PDB entry 4YN7 | X-ray diffraction, 2.60 A resolution | chains A and B

# Chain A (and B)
Molecule: YfiR
Organism: Pseudomonas aeruginosa PAO1
Notes: chain B of this document is another copy of the same molecule, construct and numbering; everything in this record applies to it too
UniProtKB: Q9I4L4 (Q9I4L4_PSEAE); residue numbers follow UniProt; this construct covers 35-190
Sequence (159 residues; each row starts with the number of its first residue):
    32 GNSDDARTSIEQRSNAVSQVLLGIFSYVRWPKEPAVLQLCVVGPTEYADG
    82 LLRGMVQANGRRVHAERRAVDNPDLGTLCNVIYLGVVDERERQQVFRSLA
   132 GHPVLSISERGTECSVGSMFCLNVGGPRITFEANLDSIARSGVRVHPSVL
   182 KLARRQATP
Not modelled in the structure: 32-37 (chain B: 32-37, 186-190)
Construct notes: expression tag (32-34)
Modified / non-standard residues: Mse86 (selenomethionine; parent Met); Mse150 (selenomethionine; parent Met)
Disulfides: Cys145-Cys152
UniProt features mapped onto this chain:
  - binding site (GMP): Arg60, Arg175, His177
  - mutagenesis: Arg98 (R98A: Forms monomers), Cys110 (C110S: Does not affect folding of the protein)

# How chain A and chain B interact
Contacting residue pairs (32; chain A residue first):
  Arg38(A) - Ala100(B)
  Arg38(A) - Asp102(B)  salt bridge
  Arg38(A) - Asn103(B)
  Ile41(A) - Arg98(B)
  Ile41(A) - Arg99(B)
  Ile41(A) - Ala100(B)
  Gly74(A) - Glu77(B)
  Pro75(A) - Pro75(B)
  Pro75(A) - Thr76(B)
  Pro75(A) - Glu77(B)
  Pro75(A) - Arg141(B)
  Thr76(A) - Pro75(B)
  Thr76(A) - Thr76(B)  hydrogen bond (backbone-backbone)
  Thr76(A) - Arg98(B)  hydrogen bond (backbone-side chain)
  Glu77(A) - Gly74(B)
  Glu77(A) - Pro75(B)
  Glu77(A) - Arg98(B)
  Asp80(A) - Asp80(B)
  Asp80(A) - Leu83(B)
  Asp80(A) - Arg98(B)  salt bridge
  Leu83(A) - Asp80(B)
  Glu97(A) - Thr39(B)
  Glu97(A) - Glu42(B)
  Arg98(A) - Thr39(B)  hydrogen bond (backbone-side chain)
  Arg98(A) - Ile41(B)
  Arg98(A) - Thr76(B)  hydrogen bond (side chain-backbone)
  Arg98(A) - Glu77(B)  hydrogen bond (side chain-backbone)
  Arg98(A) - Asp80(B)  salt bridge
  Arg99(A) - Thr39(B)
  Arg99(A) - Ile41(B)
  Ala100(A) - Ile41(B)
  Arg141(A) - Pro75(B)
Interface residues without a listed pair, chain A (14 interface residues in all): Val117
Interface residues without a listed pair, chain B (17 interface residues in all): Ser40, Val117

# Summary
14 residues of chain A face 17 of chain B across their interface, with 5 hydrogen bonds and 3 salt bridges.
Among the polar pairs are Arg38(A)-Asp102(B), Asp80(A)-Arg98(B) and Thr76(A)-Arg98(B). Curated annotation
(UniProt) lists 3 GMP-binding residues and 2 mutagenesis sites on chain A.
Both chains are YfiR (Pseudomonas aeruginosa PAO1). Entry 4YN7 (Non-oxidized YfiR) was determined by X-ray
diffraction, deposited together with 4YN9 and 4YNA.
